Entry 8IQ9 (X-ray diffraction, 1.58 A resolution); this record covers chains A and C of the 3 polymer chains in the assembly.

== Chain A (and C) ==
Protein: K2-2 tsp
Organism: Klebsiella phage VLC6
Notes: chain C of this document is another copy of the same molecule, construct and numbering; everything in this record applies to it too
Amino-acid sequence (612 residues; each row starts with the number of its first residue; numbers below 1 keep their minus sign (Met-30 is residue -30)):
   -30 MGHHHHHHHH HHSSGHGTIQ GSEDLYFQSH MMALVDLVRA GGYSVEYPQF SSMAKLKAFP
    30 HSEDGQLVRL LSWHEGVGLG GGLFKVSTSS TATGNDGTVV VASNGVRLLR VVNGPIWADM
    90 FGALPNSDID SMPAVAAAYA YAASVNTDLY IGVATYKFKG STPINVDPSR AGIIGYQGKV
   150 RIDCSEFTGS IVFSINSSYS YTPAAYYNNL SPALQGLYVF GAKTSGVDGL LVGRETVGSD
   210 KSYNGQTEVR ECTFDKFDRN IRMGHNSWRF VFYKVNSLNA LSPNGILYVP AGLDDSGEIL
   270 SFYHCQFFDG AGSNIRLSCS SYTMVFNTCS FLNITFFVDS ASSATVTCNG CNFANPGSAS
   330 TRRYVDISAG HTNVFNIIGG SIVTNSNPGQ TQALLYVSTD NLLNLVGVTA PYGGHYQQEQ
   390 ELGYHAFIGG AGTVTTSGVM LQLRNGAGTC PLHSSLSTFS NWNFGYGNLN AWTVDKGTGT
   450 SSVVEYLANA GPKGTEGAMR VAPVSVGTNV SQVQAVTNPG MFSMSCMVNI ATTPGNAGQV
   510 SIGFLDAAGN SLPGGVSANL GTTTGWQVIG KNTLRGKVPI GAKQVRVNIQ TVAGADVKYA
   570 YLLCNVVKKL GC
Not modelled in the structure: -30 to 14, 580-581
Ligand contacts:
  - acetyl group / beta-D-glucopyranose / beta-D-mannopyranose / alpha-D-glucopyranuronic acid / alpha-D-glucopyranose, molecule 1: Lys210, Asp264, Ser265, Ser290, Ala310, Ser311, Ser312, His340
  - acetyl group / beta-D-glucopyranose / beta-D-mannopyranose / alpha-D-glucopyranuronic acid / alpha-D-glucopyranose, molecule 2: Val352, Thr353, Asn354, Ser355, Tyr381, Gly382, Gly383, Gln411, Arg413, Asn414, Gly415, Ala416, Asn541
Reported in the primary citation:
  - binding site for alpha-D-glucopyranose: Lys210, Tyr212, Asp278, Ser290
  - binding site for beta-D-mannopyranose: Pro325, Arg413, Gly415
  - binding site for alpha-D-glucopyranuronic acid: Ser311, Ser327, Arg331, His340
  - specificity-determining residues: Arg331
  - binding site for beta-D-glucopyranose: Asp264, Glu267, Ser312, Gln411, Asn541
  - binding site for acetyl group: Gly383
  - mutagenesis - K210A, R413A: decreased catalytic activity
  - mutagenesis - G383A: unchanged catalytic activity on K2 CPS
  - mutagenesis - G383P: unchanged catalytic activity
  - mutagenesis - R331A (3.2-fold): decreased binding to K2 CPS
  - mutagenesis - R331A (8-fold): decreased catalytic activity on K2 CPS

== How chain A and chain C interact ==
Residue-residue contacts (146; chain A residue first):
  Glu15(A) with Glu15(C); Gln18(C), hydrogen bond
  Tyr16(A) with Leu40(C)
  Leu36(A) with Gly45(C)
  Leu52(A) with Gly47(C)
  Lys54(A) with Gly45(C), hydrogen bond (side chain-backbone)
  Val80(A) with Val46(C); Gly47(C); Leu48(C), hydrophobic
  Val81(A) with Leu48(C)
  Asn82(A) with Leu48(C); Trp86(C); Asp88(C), hydrogen bond; Gly121(C)
  Gly83(A) with Val122(C); Tyr145(C)
  Pro84(A) with Tyr145(C); Gln146(C)
  Asn115(A) with Val122(C); Gly147(C); Lys148(C), hydrogen bond (backbone-backbone)
  Thr116(A) with Val122(C); Gln146(C)
  Asp117(A) with Gln146(C), hydrogen bond; Gly147(C)
  Tyr119(A) with Tyr145(C), hydrogen bond; Gln146(C)
  Pro137(A) with Lys148(C), hydrogen bond (backbone-side chain)
  Ser138(A) with Lys148(C)
  Arg139(A) with Lys148(C)
  Ala140(A) with Lys148(C)
  Ile143(A) with Gln146(C)
  Tyr145(A) with Tyr145(C)
  Tyr170(A) with Leu247(C); Asp278(C), hydrogen bond
  Ala174(A) with Asn245(C), hydrogen bond (backbone-side chain); Phe277(C)
  Tyr175(A) with Tyr187(C); Thr222(C), hydrogen bond (backbone-side chain); Asp224(C); Lys225(C), hydrogen bond; Leu247(C), hydrophobic
  Tyr176(A) with Lys148(C), hydrogen bond (backbone-side chain); Arg150(C), hydrogen bond; Tyr187(C), hydrophobic
  Asn177(A) with Lys148(C)
  Asn178(A) with Glu220(C); Cys221(C), hydrogen bond (side chain-backbone); Thr222(C), hydrogen bond; Lys243(C), hydrogen bond (side chain-backbone); Asn245(C), hydrogen bond
  Leu179(A) with Gly147(C); Lys148(C); Gly185(C); Leu186(C); Tyr187(C); Glu220(C); Cys221(C), hydrophobic; Thr222(C)
  Ser180(A) with Lys148(C), hydrogen bond; Glu220(C); Lys243(C)
  Pro181(A) with Glu220(C); Lys243(C)
  Tyr212(A) with Gln275(C), hydrogen bond; Phe277(C)
  Gln215(A) with Asn245(C), hydrogen bond; His273(C), hydrogen bond (side chain-backbone); Cys274(C); Gln275(C)
  Glu217(A) with Glu220(C); Tyr242(C), hydrogen bond; Lys243(C), salt bridge
  Arg219(A) with Arg219(C); Tyr242(C)
  Trp237(A) with Gln275(C)
  Arg238(A) with His273(C), hydrogen bond (backbone-side chain); Cys274(C); Gln275(C), hydrogen bond; Thr297(C), hydrogen bond (side chain-backbone); Cys298(C); Ser299(C), hydrogen bond
  Phe239(A) with His273(C)
  Val240(A) with Tyr242(C); His273(C)
  Glu267(A) with Ser299(C), hydrogen bond; Leu301(C); Asn321(C), hydrogen bond
  Ile268(A) with His273(C); Thr297(C); Gly319(C); Cys320(C); Asn321(C)
  Ser270(A) with His273(C), hydrogen bond; Thr297(C)
  Tyr272(A) with Tyr272(C), hydrophobic; His273(C); Asn296(C), hydrogen bond (side chain-backbone); Thr297(C), hydrogen bond
  Thr292(A) with Gly349(C); Ser350(C)
  Val294(A) with Thr297(C); Gly319(C)
  Asn296(A) with Thr297(C)
  Thr314(A) with Gly349(C)
  Thr316(A) with Gly348(C); Gly349(C)
  Asn318(A) with Asn318(C)
  His340(A) with Arg413(C)
  Thr341(A) with Met409(C)
  Val343(A) with Thr378(C); Met409(C), hydrophobic
  Asn345(A) with Gly376(C), hydrogen bond (side chain-backbone)
  Ile347(A) with Ile347(C), hydrophobic
  Thr368(A) with Lys546(C), hydrogen bond
  Asp369(A) with Met409(C); Arg413(C), salt bridge; Lys546(C), salt bridge
  Leu371(A) with Gly407(C); Met409(C), hydrophobic
  Asn373(A) with Gly376(C); Gly407(C), hydrogen bond (side chain-backbone)
  Thr402(A) with Pro488(C)
  Val403(A) with Pro488(C)
  Thr404(A) with Gly407(C)
  Ser423(A) with Ile549(C)
  Ser424(A) with Asn487(C), hydrogen bond (backbone-side chain); Pro488(C); Ile549(C)
  Leu425(A) with Asn487(C); Pro488(C), hydrophobic
  Ser426(A) with Asn487(C), hydrogen bond (backbone-side chain); Ile549(C)
  Ser429(A) with Asp515(C); Gly550(C), hydrogen bond (side chain-backbone)
  Trp431(A) with Ile549(C)
  Tyr435(A) with Asp515(C), hydrogen bond; Leu521(C)
  Asn439(A) with Asn519(C)
  Ala440(A) with Asp515(C); Asn519(C)
  Gln483(A) with Ala516(C); Lys552(C)
  Lys578(A) with Thr405(C), hydrogen bond (side chain-backbone); Lys577(C), hydrogen bond (backbone-side chain)
  Leu579(A) with Pro488(C)
Other interface residues (no listed pair), chain A (79 interface residues in all): Arg38, Gly214, Tyr242, Ser312, Asn342, Asn370, Ser406, Thr427
Other interface residues (no listed pair), chain C (73 interface residues in all): Ser41, Val149, Val244, Ser406, Val408, Leu410, Gln411, Met490

== Summary ==
79 residues of chain A face 73 of chain C across their interface; the contacts include 40 hydrogen bonds and 3
salt bridges. Among the polar pairs are Glu217(A)-Lys243(C), Asp369(A)-Arg413(C) and Asp369(A)-Lys546(C). The
paper reports a binding site for beta-D-glucopyranose at Asp264(A), Glu267(A) and Ser312(A) among others;
K210A and R413A of chain A reduce catalytic activity; 5 substitutions were tested in all.
Chain A and chain C are both K2-2 tsp (Klebsiella phage VLC6); the structure, Crystal structure of trimeric
K2-2 TSP in complex with tetrasaccharide and octasaccharide, was determined by X-ray diffraction together with
8IQ5 and 8IQE from the same study.
